Entry 8GSP (electron microscopy, 3.75 A resolution); this record covers chains 1 and 3 of the 6 polymer chains in the assembly.

== Chain 1 ==
Protein: A/wh/cha/09 VP1
From: Foot-and-mouth disease virus A
UniProt: E7D6A4 (E7D6A4_9PICO); numbering as in UniProt (aligned over 1-212)
Chain sequence (212 residues; numbered 1 to 212; the number before each row is that of its first residue):
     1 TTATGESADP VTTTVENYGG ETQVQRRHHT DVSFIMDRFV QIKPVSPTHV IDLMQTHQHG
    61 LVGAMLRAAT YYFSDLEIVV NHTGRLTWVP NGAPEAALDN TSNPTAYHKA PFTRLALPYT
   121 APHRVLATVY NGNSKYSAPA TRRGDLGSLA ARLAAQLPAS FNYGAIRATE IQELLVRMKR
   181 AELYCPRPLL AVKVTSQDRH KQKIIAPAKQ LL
Unresolved in the structure: 137-154, 210-212
Construct notes: conflict Asn-133 (Thr in E7D6A4), Lys-193 (Glu in E7D6A4)

== Chain 3 ==
Protein: A/wh/cha/09 VP3
From: Foot-and-mouth disease virus A
UniProt: A0A890YS45 (A0A890YS45_9PICO); residues 1-221 here correspond to UniProt positions 304-524 (UniProt number = residue number + 303)
Chain sequence (221 residues; row label = number of the first residue in the row):
     1 GIVPVACSDG YGGLVTTDPK TADPAYGMVY NPPRTNYPGR FTNLLDVAEA CPTFLCFDDG
    61 KPYVVTRADE QRLLAKFDLS LAAKHMSNTY LSGIAQYYAQ YSGTINLHFM FTGSTDSKAR
   121 YMVAYVPPGV TTPPDTPERA AHCIHAEWDT GLNSKFTFSI PYVSAADYAY TASDVADTTN
   181 VQGWVCIYQI THGKAEQDTL VVSVSAGKDF ELRLPIDPRA Q
Unresolved in the structure: 221
Construct notes: conflict Ala-68 (Thr371 in A0A890YS45)

== How chain 1 and chain 3 interact ==
Residue-residue contacts (44):
  Pro-90(1) with Ala-99(3), hydrophobic; Leu-214(3); Ile-216(3)
  Asn-91(1) with Gln-100(3); Tyr-170(3)
  Gly-92(1) with Ala-99(3); Tyr-170(3)
  Ala-93(1) with Ala-99(3); Ile-216(3), hydrophobic
  Pro-94(1) with Ile-216(3)
  Ala-97(1) with Asp-217(3); Pro-218(3), hydrophobic
  Asn-100(1) with Asp-217(3), hydrogen bond (side chain-backbone); Pro-218(3); Arg-219(3)
  Thr-101(1) with Thr-16(3)
  Ser-102(1) with Asp-217(3), hydrogen bond
  Asn-103(1) with Thr-16(3), hydrogen bond (backbone-side chain); Thr-17(3); Asp-217(3)
  Pro-104(1) with Thr-16(3); Thr-17(3)
  Thr-105(1) with Val-15(3); Thr-16(3), hydrogen bond
  Tyr-107(1) with Leu-14(3), hydrogen bond (backbone-backbone)
  Pro-111(1) with Gly-10(3)
  Phe-112(1) with Gly-10(3)
  Thr-113(1) with Gly-10(3), hydrogen bond (backbone-backbone)
  Arg-114(1) with Gly-10(3), hydrogen bond (backbone-backbone); Tyr-11(3)
  Thr-120(1) with Gln-100(3), hydrogen bond (backbone-side chain); Arg-213(3), hydrogen bond (backbone-side chain); Leu-214(3)
  Ala-121(1) with Arg-213(3)
  Pro-122(1) with Gln-100(3); Asp-167(3); Tyr-168(3); Tyr-170(3)
  His-123(1) with Ala-166(3)
  Tyr-136(1) with Asp-177(3), hydrogen bond (backbone-side chain); Thr-178(3); Thr-179(3); Asn-180(3)
  Ser-160(1) with Tyr-170(3), hydrogen bond
Other interface residues (no listed pair), chain 1 (26 interface residues in all): Ala-106, Lys-109, Lys-135
Other interface residues (no listed pair), chain 3 (26 interface residues in all): Asp-9, Gly-13, Ala-176, Pro-215

== Summary ==
Chain 1 and chain 3 each contribute 26 residues to their interface, with 11 hydrogen bonds. Polar pairs
include Asn-100(1)/Asp-217(3), Ser-102(1)/Asp-217(3) and Asn-103(1)/Thr-16(3).
Chain 1 is A/wh/cha/09 VP1 and chain 3 is A/wh/cha/09 VP3, both from Foot-and-mouth disease virus A; the
structure, Complex of FMDV A/WH/CHA/09 and bovine neutralizing scFv antibody W2, was determined by electron
microscopy, deposited together with 8GRR.
